8G01 - chains A and E of the 6 polymer chains in the assembly; structure by electron microscopy, 3.40 A resolution.

Chain A (and E):
Protein: Phospho-N-acetylmuramoyl-pentapeptide-transferase
Organism: Escherichia coli K-12
Notes: EC 2.7.8.13; chain E of this document is another copy of the same molecule, construct and numbering; everything in this record applies to it too
Reference sequence: P0A6W3 (MRAY_ECOLI); numbering as in UniProt (aligned over 1-360)
Chain sequence (360 residues; each row starts with the number of its first residue):
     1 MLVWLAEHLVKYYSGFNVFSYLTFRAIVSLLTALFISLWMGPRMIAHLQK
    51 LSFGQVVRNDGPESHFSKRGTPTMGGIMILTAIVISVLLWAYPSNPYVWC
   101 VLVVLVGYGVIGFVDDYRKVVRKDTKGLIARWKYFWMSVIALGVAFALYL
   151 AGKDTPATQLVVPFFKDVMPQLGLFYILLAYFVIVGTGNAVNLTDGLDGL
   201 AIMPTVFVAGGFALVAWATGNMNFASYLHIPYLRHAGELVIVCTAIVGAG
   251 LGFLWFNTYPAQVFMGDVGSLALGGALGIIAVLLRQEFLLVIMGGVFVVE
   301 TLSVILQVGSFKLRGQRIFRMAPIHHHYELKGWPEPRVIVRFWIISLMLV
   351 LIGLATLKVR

How chain A and chain E interact:
Pairs across the interface (42; chain A residue first):
  Leu30(A) with Met348(E), hydrophobic; Leu351(E), hydrophobic
  Leu31(A) with Met348(E), hydrophobic
  Leu34(A) with Met348(E), hydrophobic
  His65(A) with Pro334(E)
  Phe66(A) with Phe66(E), hydrophobic
  Leu251(A) with Ile344(E); Met348(E), hydrophobic
  Leu254(A) with Ile344(E), hydrophobic
  Trp255(A) with Arg341(E), hydrogen bond (backbone-side chain); Ile344(E); Ile345(E), hydrophobic
  Thr258(A) with Val340(E)
  Tyr259(A) with Phe66(E); Pro336(E)
  Pro260(A) with Pro334(E), hydrophobic; Arg337(E), hydrogen bond (backbone-side chain)
  Gln262(A) with Arg337(E); Arg341(E), hydrogen bond
  Pro334(A) with His65(E); Phe66(E), hydrophobic; Pro260(E)
  Pro336(A) with Phe66(E); Thr258(E); Tyr259(E)
  Arg337(A) with Thr258(E); Pro260(E), hydrogen bond (side chain-backbone); Gln262(E)
  Val340(A) with Leu254(E), hydrophobic; Thr258(E); Trp343(E), hydrophobic
  Arg341(A) with Trp255(E), hydrogen bond (side chain-backbone); Gln262(E), hydrogen bond
  Ile344(A) with Leu251(E); Leu254(E), hydrophobic; Trp255(E)
  Leu347(A) with Leu251(E), hydrophobic
  Met348(A) with Leu30(E), hydrophobic; Leu34(E), hydrophobic; Leu251(E), hydrophobic
  Leu351(A) with Leu30(E), hydrophobic
  Ala355(A) with Ile27(E), hydrophobic
Also at the interface, not in a pair above, chain A (29 interface residues in all): Thr23, Ile27, Phe256, Gly332, Trp343, Ile345, Lys358
Also at the interface, not in a pair above, chain E (28 interface residues in all): Thr23, Phe256, Leu347, Ile352, Ala355, Lys358

Overview:
29 residues of chain A and 28 residues of chain E are in contact; the contacts include 6 hydrogen bonds. Polar
contacts include Trp255(A)-Arg341(E), Pro260(A)-Arg337(E) and Gln262(A)-Arg341(E).
Both chains are Phospho-N-acetylmuramoyl-pentapeptide-transferase (Escherichia coli K-12). Entry 8G01 (YES
Complex - E. coli MraY, Protein E ID21, E. coli SlyD) was determined by electron microscopy, deposited
together with 8G02.
